4QWR - chains H and Z of the 28 polymer chains in the assembly; structure by X-ray diffraction, 2.90 A resolution.

== Chain H ==
Protein: Proteasome subunit beta type-2
From: Saccharomyces cerevisiae
Notes: EC 3.4.25.1
UniProtKB: P25043 (PSB2_YEAST); residues 1-232 here correspond to UniProt positions 30-261 (UniProt number = residue number + 29)
Amino-acid sequence (232 residues; each row starts with the number of its first residue):
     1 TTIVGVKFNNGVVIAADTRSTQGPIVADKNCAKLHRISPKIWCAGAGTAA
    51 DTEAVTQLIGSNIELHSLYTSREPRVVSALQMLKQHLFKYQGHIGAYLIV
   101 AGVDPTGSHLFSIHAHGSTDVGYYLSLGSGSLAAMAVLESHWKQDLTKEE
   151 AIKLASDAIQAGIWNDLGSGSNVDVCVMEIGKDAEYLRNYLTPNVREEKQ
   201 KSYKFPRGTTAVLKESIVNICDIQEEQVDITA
Disordered / not traced: 223-232
Covalent attachments: CARFILZOMIB, bound form (3BV) linked to Thr1
Metal / ion sites: Mg2+: Gln91 (shared with 1 residue of chain N)
Residues lining bound ligands:
  - CARFILZOMIB, bound form (3BV; N-{(2S)-2-[(morpholin-4-ylacetyl)amino]-4-phenylbutanoyl}-L-leucyl-N-[(2R,3S,4S)-1,3-dihydroxy-2,6-dimethylheptan-4-yl]-L-phenylalaninamide), molecule 1: Arg19, Ser20, Thr21, Gln22, Ala27, Cys31, Lys33, Gly45, Ala46, Gly47, Thr48, Ala49, Thr52, Ser129, Gly168
  - CARFILZOMIB, bound form (3BV), molecule 2: His114, His116, Ser118, Asp120
UniProt features mapped onto this chain:
  - active site: Thr1 (Nucleophile)

== Chain Z ==
Protein: Proteasome subunit beta type-6
From: Saccharomyces cerevisiae
Notes: EC 3.4.25.1
UniProtKB: P23724 (PSB6_YEAST); residues 1-222 here correspond to UniProt positions 20-241 (UniProt number = residue number + 19)
Amino-acid sequence (222 residues; row label = number of the first residue in the row):
     1 QFNPYGDNGGTILGIAGEDFAVLAGDTRNITDYSINSRYEPKVFDCGDNI
    51 VMSANGFAADGDALVKRFKNSVKWYHFDHNDKKLSINSAARNIQHLLYGK
   101 RFFPYYVHTIIAGLDEDGKGAVYSFDPVGSYEREQCRAGGAAASLIMPFL
   151 DNQVNFKNQYEPGTNGKVKKPLKYLSVEEVIKLVRDSFTSATERHIQVGD
   201 GLEILIVTKDGVRKEFYELKRD
Metal / ion sites: Mg2+: Thr192, Val198
Residues lining bound ligands: CARFILZOMIB, bound form (3BV; N-{(2S)-2-[(morpholin-4-ylacetyl)amino]-4-phenylbutanoyl}-L-leucyl-N-[(2R,3S,4S)-1,3-dihydroxy-2,6-dimethylheptan-4-yl]-L-phenylalaninamide): Arg101, Pro104, His108, Asp126, Pro127, Val128, Ser130

== Chain H / chain Z interface ==
Contacting residue pairs - 57 pairs, chain H then chain Z:
  Arg19(H) - Ile196(Z)
  Arg19(H) - Asp222(Z)  salt bridge
  Pro24(H) - Arg194(Z)
  Pro24(H) - His195(Z)
  Pro24(H) - Ile196(Z)  hydrogen bond (backbone-backbone)
  Ile25(H) - Arg194(Z)
  Ile25(H) - His195(Z)
  Val26(H) - Glu193(Z)
  Val26(H) - Arg194(Z)  hydrogen bond (backbone-backbone)
  Val26(H) - Ile196(Z)  hydrophobic
  Ala27(H) - Arg194(Z)  hydrogen bond (backbone-side chain)
  Lys29(H) - Glu193(Z)  salt bridge
  Lys29(H) - Arg194(Z)
  Ile163(H) - Asp222(Z)
  Trp164(H) - Ile35(Z)
  Trp164(H) - Arg38(Z)  hydrogen bond (backbone-side chain)
  Trp164(H) - Arg221(Z)
  Trp164(H) - Asp222(Z)
  Asn165(H) - Tyr33(Z)
  Asn165(H) - Arg38(Z)
  Asp166(H) - Tyr33(Z)
  Asp166(H) - Asp222(Z)
  Leu167(H) - Arg28(Z)
  Leu167(H) - Ile30(Z)  hydrophobic
  Leu167(H) - Asp32(Z)
  Leu167(H) - Tyr33(Z)  hydrogen bond (backbone-backbone)
  Leu167(H) - Ile35(Z)  hydrophobic
  Leu167(H) - Ile196(Z)
  Gly168(H) - Tyr33(Z)
  Ser169(H) - Asp222(Z)
  Gly170(H) - Asp222(Z)
  Ser171(H) - Asp222(Z)  hydrogen bond (backbone-side chain)
  Asn194(H) - Lys220(Z)  hydrogen bond (backbone-side chain)
  Asn194(H) - Asp222(Z)
  Arg196(H) - Thr189(Z)  hydrogen bond
  Arg196(H) - Ser190(Z)  hydrogen bond
  Arg196(H) - Glu193(Z)
  Glu197(H) - Arg185(Z)  salt bridge
  Lys199(H) - Asp186(Z)
  Gln200(H) - Lys182(Z)
  Gln200(H) - Arg185(Z)  hydrogen bond
  Gln200(H) - Asp186(Z)  hydrogen bond (backbone-side chain)
  Lys201(H) - Glu179(Z)
  Lys201(H) - Asp186(Z)  hydrogen bond (backbone-side chain)
  Tyr203(H) - Phe149(Z)
  Tyr203(H) - Gln153(Z)
  Tyr203(H) - Leu183(Z)
  Tyr203(H) - Asp186(Z)  hydrogen bond
  Phe205(H) - Asn152(Z)
  Phe205(H) - Gln153(Z)
  Phe205(H) - Gln159(Z)
  Arg207(H) - Pro162(Z)
  Gly208(H) - Pro162(Z)
  Thr209(H) - Gln159(Z)
  Thr209(H) - Tyr160(Z)  hydrogen bond (backbone-backbone)
  Ala211(H) - Tyr160(Z)  hydrophobic
  Ala211(H) - Gly166(Z)
Other interface residues (no listed pair), chain H (32 interface residues in all): Thr21, Gly23, Asp28, Val195, Pro206
Other interface residues (no listed pair), chain Z (33 interface residues in all): Ser34, Leu145, Asn158, Glu161, Gly163, Glu218

== Summary ==
32 residues of chain H and 33 residues of chain Z are in contact; the contacts include 14 hydrogen bonds and 3
salt bridges. Polar pairs include Arg19(H)-Asp222(Z), Lys29(H)-Glu193(Z) and Glu197(H)-Arg185(Z). Ligands of
chain H: CARFILZOMIB, bound form. Chain Z binds CARFILZOMIB, bound form.
Chain H is Proteasome subunit beta type-2 and chain Z is Proteasome subunit beta type-6, both from
Saccharomyces cerevisiae; the structure, yCP beta5-C52F mutant in complex with carfilzomib, was determined by
X-ray diffraction (same publication as 4QUX, 4QUY, 4QV0, 4QV1, 4QV3, 4QV4 and 42 further entries).
